5LFP - chains C and D of the 4 polymer chains in the assembly; structure by X-ray diffraction, 3.30 A resolution.

== Chain C (and D) ==
Molecule: Bacterial proteasome activator
From: Mycobacterium tuberculosis (strain ATCC 25618 / H37Rv)
Notes: chain D of this document is another copy of the same molecule, construct and numbering; everything in this record applies to it too
Reference sequence: P9WKX3 (BPA_MYCTU); residue numbers follow UniProt; this construct covers 30-159
Chain sequence (131 residues; each row starts with the number of its first residue):
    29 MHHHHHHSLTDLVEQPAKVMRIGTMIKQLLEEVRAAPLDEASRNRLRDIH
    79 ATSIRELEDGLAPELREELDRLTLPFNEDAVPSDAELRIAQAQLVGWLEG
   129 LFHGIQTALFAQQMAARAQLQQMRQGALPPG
Not modelled in the structure: 29-36, 145-159
Construct notes: initiating methionine (29); conflict His30 (Asn in P9WKX3), His31 (Asp in P9WKX3), His32 (Ser in P9WKX3), His33 (Asp in P9WKX3), His34 (Glu in P9WKX3), His35 (Ser in P9WKX3)
Modified residues: Mse29, Mse151 (selenomethionine); Mse48, Mse53, Mse142 (selenomethionine; parent Met)

== Chain C / chain D interface ==
Pairs across the interface - 47 pairs, chain C then chain D:
  Lys46(C) with Glu96(D), salt bridge
  Mse48(C) with Gly128(D); His131(D)
  Arg49(C) with Leu40(D); Leu93(D); Glu96(D), salt bridge; Gly124(D); Trp125(D); Gly128(D); Leu129(D)
  Thr52(C) with Gly124(D); Glu127(D); Gly128(D)
  Mse53(C) with Leu100(D); Gln121(D); Gly124(D); Trp125(D)
  Gln56(C) with Ala120(D); Gly124(D); Glu127(D)
  Leu57(C) with Ile117(D); Ala120(D), hydrophobic; Gln121(D)
  Glu60(C) with Leu58(D); Arg62(D), salt bridge; Arg116(D), salt bridge; Ala120(D)
  Ala64(C) with Arg116(D), hydrogen bond (backbone-side chain)
  Pro65(C) with Arg116(D), hydrogen bond (backbone-side chain)
  Leu66(C) with Arg116(D); Ile117(D), hydrophobic
  Asp67(C) with Ser111(D), hydrogen bond; Ala113(D)
  Ala69(C) with Glu114(D)
  Ser70(C) with Ser111(D); Ala113(D); Glu114(D), hydrogen bond (side chain-backbone)
  Arg73(C) with Leu102(D), hydrogen bond (side chain-backbone); Pro103(D); Phe104(D); Ile117(D)
  Ile77(C) with Leu102(D), hydrophobic; Gln121(D)
  Thr80(C) with Arg99(D); Leu100(D)
  Glu84(C) with Glu96(D); Arg99(D), salt bridge
Interface residues without a listed pair, chain C (24 interface residues in all): Ala45, Ile50, Ala63, Leu74, Asp76, Ser81
Interface residues without a listed pair, chain D (25 interface residues in all): Ala118, Val123

== Summary ==
24 residues of chain C and 25 residues of chain D are in contact, with 5 hydrogen bonds and 5 salt bridges.
Polar pairs include Lys46(C)-Glu96(D), Arg49(C)-Glu96(D) and Glu60(C)-Arg62(D).
Both chains are Bacterial proteasome activator (Mycobacterium tuberculosis (strain ATCC 25618 / H37Rv)). Entry
5LFP (Crystal Structure of the Bacterial Proteasome Activator Bpa of Mycobacterium tuberculosis (space group
P6322, SeMet)) was determined by X-ray diffraction together with 5LFJ, 5LFQ and 5LZP from the same study.
